Entry 8Q9N (X-ray diffraction, 1.51 A resolution); this record covers chains B and L of the 5 polymer chains in the assembly.

[Chain B]
Name: MEF2D protein
Source organism: Homo sapiens
UniProtKB: Q05BX2 (Q05BX2_HUMAN); residues 1-95 here = UniProt positions 1-95
Chain sequence (95 residues; row label = number of the first residue in the row):
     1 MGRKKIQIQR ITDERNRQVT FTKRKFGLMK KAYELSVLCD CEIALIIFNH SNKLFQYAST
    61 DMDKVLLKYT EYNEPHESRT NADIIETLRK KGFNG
Not modelled in the structure: 1, 95

[Chain L]
Molecule: DNA MADS box
Sequence (14 nucleotides; numbered 2 to 15; the number before each row is that of its first residue):
     2 TCTTATAAAT AGTT

[How chain B and chain L interact]
Pairs across the interface (9; chain B residue first):
  Gly2(B) - DT7(L)  hydrogen bond to the base
  Gly2(B) - DA8(L)  hydrogen bond to the sugar
  Arg3(B) - DT5(L)  hydrogen bond to the base
  Arg3(B) - DA6(L)  hydrogen bond to the sugar
  Arg3(B) - DT7(L)  sugar contact
  Lys5(B) - DA8(L)  phosphate contact
  Lys5(B) - DA9(L)  salt bridge to the phosphate
  Lys31(B) - DA10(L)  hydrogen bond to the phosphate
  Lys31(B) - DT11(L)  salt bridge to the phosphate
Other interface residues (no listed pair), chain B (6 interface residues in all): Lys4, Ile6

[In short]
6 residues of chain B face 7 of chain L across their interface; the contacts include 5 hydrogen bonds and 2
salt bridges. Polar contacts include Gly2(B)-DT7(L), Arg3(B)-DT5(L) and Gly2(B)-DA8(L).
Chain B is MEF2D protein (Homo sapiens) and chain L is DNA MADS box; the structure, Crystal Structure of the
MADS-box/MEF2 Domain of MEF2D bound to dsDNA and MITR deacetylase binding motif ..., was determined by X-ray
diffraction together with 8PDE, 8Q9P, 8Q9Q, 8Q9R and 8C84 from the same study.
